PDB entry 1VZ3 | X-ray diffraction, 1.60 A resolution | chain A

== Chain A ==
Protein: Prolyl endopeptidase
Organism: Sus scrofa
Notes: EC 3.4.21.26
UniProt: P23687 (PPCE_PIG); numbering as in UniProt (aligned over 1-710)
Amino-acid sequence (710 residues; each row starts with the number of its first residue):
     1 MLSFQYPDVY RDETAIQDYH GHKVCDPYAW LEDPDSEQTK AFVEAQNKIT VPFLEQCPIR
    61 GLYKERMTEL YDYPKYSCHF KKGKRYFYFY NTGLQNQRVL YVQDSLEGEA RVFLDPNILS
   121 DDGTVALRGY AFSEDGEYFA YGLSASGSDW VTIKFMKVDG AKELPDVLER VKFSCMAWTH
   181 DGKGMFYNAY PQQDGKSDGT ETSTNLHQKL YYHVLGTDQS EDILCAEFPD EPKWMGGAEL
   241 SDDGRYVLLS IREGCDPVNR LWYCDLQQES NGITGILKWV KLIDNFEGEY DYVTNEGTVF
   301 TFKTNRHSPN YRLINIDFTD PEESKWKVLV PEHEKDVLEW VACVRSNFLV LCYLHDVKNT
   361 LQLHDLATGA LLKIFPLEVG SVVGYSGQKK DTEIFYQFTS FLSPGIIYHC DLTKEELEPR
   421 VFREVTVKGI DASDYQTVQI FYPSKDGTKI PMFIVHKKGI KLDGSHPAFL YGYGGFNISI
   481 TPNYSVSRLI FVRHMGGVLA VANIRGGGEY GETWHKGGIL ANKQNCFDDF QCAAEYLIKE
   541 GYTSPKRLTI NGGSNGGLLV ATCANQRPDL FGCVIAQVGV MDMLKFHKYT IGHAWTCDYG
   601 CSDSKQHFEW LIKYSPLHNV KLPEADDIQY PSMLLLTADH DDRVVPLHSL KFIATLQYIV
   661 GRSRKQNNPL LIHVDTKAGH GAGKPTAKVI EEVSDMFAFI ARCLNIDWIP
Disulfide bonds: Cys255-Cys597
Sequence notes: engineered mutation Cys597 (Thr in P23687)
UniProt features mapped onto this chain:
  - active site (Charge relay system): Ser554, Asp641, His680
  - modified residue: Met1 (N-acetylmethionine), Lys157 (N6-acetyllysine)

== In short ==
UniProt lists 3 active-site residues.
Chain A is Prolyl endopeptidase (Sus scrofa); the structure, Prolyl oligopeptidase from porcine brain, T597C
mutant, was determined by X-ray diffraction together with 1VZ2 from the same study.
